Entry 1UGW (X-ray diffraction, 1.70 A resolution); this record covers chains B and E of the 8 polymer chains in the assembly.

[Chain B]
Name: Agglutinin beta-3 chain
From: Artocarpus integer
Reference sequence: P18673 (LEC3_ARTIN); residues 1-20 here = UniProt positions 1-20
Sequence (20 residues; numbered 1 to 20; the number before each row is that of its first residue):
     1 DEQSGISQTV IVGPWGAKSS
Unresolved in the structure: 1-2, 19-20
Differences from the reference sequence: conflict Ser19 (Val in P18673)

[Chain E]
Name: Agglutinin alpha-chain
From: Artocarpus integer
Reference sequence: P18670 (LECA_ARTIN); residues 1-133 here = UniProt positions 1-133
Sequence (133 residues; each row starts with the number of its first residue):
     1 GKAFDDGAFT GIREINLSYN KETAIGDFQV VYDLNGSPYV GQNHKSFITG FTPVKISLDF
    61 PSEYIMEVSG YTGNVSGYVV VRSLTFKTNK KTYGPYGVTS GTPFNLPIEN GLIVGFKGSI
   121 GYWLDYFSMY LSL
UniProt features mapped onto this chain:
  - region: Val68 to Asn89 (IgA-binding)
  - glycosylation (N-linked (GlcNAc...) asparagine): Asn43, Asn74
  - natural variant: Lys45 (K45L; K45T), Met66 (M66D; M66V)
Small-molecule neighbours: beta-D-galactopyranose (GAL): Gly1, Phe47, Tyr78, Val80, Gly121, Tyr122, Trp123, Asp125

[How chain B and chain E interact]
Contacting residue pairs (18):
  Gln3(B) - Tyr64(E)
  Ser4(B) - Pro61(E)
  Ser4(B) - Leu112(E)
  Gly5(B) - Thr10(E)
  Gly5(B) - Gly11(E)
  Gly5(B) - Phe60(E)
  Gly5(B) - Pro61(E)  hydrogen bond (backbone-backbone)
  Gly5(B) - Tyr64(E)
  Gly5(B) - Leu112(E)
  Ile6(B) - Thr10(E)
  Ile6(B) - Phe60(E)  hydrophobic
  Ile6(B) - Pro61(E)  hydrophobic
  Ile6(B) - Leu112(E)
  Ser7(B) - Thr10(E)  hydrogen bond (backbone-backbone)
  Ser7(B) - Leu112(E)
  Ser7(B) - Ser132(E)  hydrogen bond
  Ser7(B) - Leu133(E)  hydrogen bond (side chain-backbone)
  Gln8(B) - Leu133(E)  hydrogen bond (backbone-backbone)
Interface residues without a listed pair, chain E (10 interface residues in all): Phe9, Val114

[Overview]
6 residues of chain B face 10 of chain E across their interface, with 5 hydrogen bonds. Among the polar pairs
are Ser7(B)-Ser132(E), Ser7(B)-Leu133(E) and Gly5(B)-Pro61(E). Chain E binds beta-D-galactopyranose.
Chain B is Agglutinin beta-3 chain and chain E is Agglutinin alpha-chain, both from Artocarpus integer; the
structure, Crystal structure of jacalin- Gal complex, was determined by X-ray diffraction, deposited together
with 1UGX, 1UGY, 1UH0 and 1UH1.
